3FYY - chains A and B; structure by X-ray diffraction, 1.80 A resolution.

Chain A (and B):
Name: Muconate cycloisomerase
Organism: Oceanobacillus iheyensis HTE831
Notes: chain B of this document is another copy of the same molecule, construct and numbering; everything in this record applies to it too
UniProtKB: Q8EMJ9 (Q8EMJ9_OCEIH); numbering as in UniProt (aligned over 1-391)
Amino-acid sequence (391 residues; row label = number of the first residue in the row):
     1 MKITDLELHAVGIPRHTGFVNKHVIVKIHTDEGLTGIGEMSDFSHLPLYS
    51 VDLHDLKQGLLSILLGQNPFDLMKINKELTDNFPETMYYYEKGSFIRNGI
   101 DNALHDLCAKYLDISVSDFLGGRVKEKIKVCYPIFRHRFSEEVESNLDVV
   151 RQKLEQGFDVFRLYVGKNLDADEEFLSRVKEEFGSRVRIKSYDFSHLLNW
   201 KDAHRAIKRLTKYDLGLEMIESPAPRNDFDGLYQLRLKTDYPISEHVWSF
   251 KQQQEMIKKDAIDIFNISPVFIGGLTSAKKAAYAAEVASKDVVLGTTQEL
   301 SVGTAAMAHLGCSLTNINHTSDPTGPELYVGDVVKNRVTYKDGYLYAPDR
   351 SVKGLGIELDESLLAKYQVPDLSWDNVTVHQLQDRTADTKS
Unresolved in the structure: 376-391
Ion coordination: Mg2+ site 1: Asp42, His45, Thr297; Mg2+ site 2: Asp193, Glu221, His246
Reported in the primary citation:
  - Mg2+ coordination: Asp42, His45, Asp193, Glu221, His246, Thr297
  - mutagenesis - Y90F: decreased catalytic activity

How chain A and chain B interact:
Pairs across the interface - 50 pairs, chain A then chain B:
  Leu46(A) with Asp81(B); Asn82(B)
  Pro47(A) with Asn82(B); Phe83(B), hydrophobic; Pro84(B)
  Leu48(A) with Asn82(B), hydrogen bond (backbone-backbone); Phe83(B)
  Tyr49(A) with Tyr49(B), hydrogen bond; Val51(B), hydrophobic; Phe83(B), hydrophobic; Glu91(B), hydrogen bond; Gly93(B); Ile96(B), hydrophobic
  Ser50(A) with Ser50(B); Val51(B); Asp52(B), hydrogen bond (backbone-backbone); Asp55(B), hydrogen bond
  Val51(A) with Tyr49(B), hydrophobic; Ser50(B)
  Asp52(A) with Ser50(B), hydrogen bond (backbone-backbone)
  Asp55(A) with Ser50(B), hydrogen bond; Ser373(B); Trp374(B), hydrogen bond (side chain-backbone)
  Asp81(A) with Leu46(B)
  Asn82(A) with Leu46(B); Pro47(B); Leu48(B), hydrogen bond (backbone-backbone)
  Phe83(A) with Leu48(B); Tyr49(B), hydrophobic
  Pro84(A) with Pro47(B); Tyr88(B)
  Thr86(A) with Thr86(B); Met87(B); Tyr88(B)
  Met87(A) with Thr86(B); Met87(B), hydrophobic; Asn227(B)
  Tyr88(A) with Pro84(B); Thr86(B)
  Glu91(A) with Tyr49(B), hydrogen bond
  Gly93(A) with Tyr49(B)
  Ile96(A) with Tyr49(B), hydrophobic
  Asn227(A) with Met87(B); Lys251(B)
  Asp230(A) with Lys258(B), salt bridge
  Lys251(A) with Asn227(B)
  Lys258(A) with Asp230(B), salt bridge
  Lys259(A) with Lys259(B)
  Ser373(A) with Asp55(B)
  Trp374(A) with Asp55(B), hydrogen bond (backbone-side chain)
Also at the interface, not in a pair above, chain A (31 interface residues in all): Leu56, Gly59, Glu85, Lys92, Arg226, Asp228
Also at the interface, not in a pair above, chain B (31 interface residues in all): Leu56, Gly59, Glu85, Lys92, Asp228, Glu255

Overview:
Chain A and chain B each contribute 31 residues to their interface; the contacts include 11 hydrogen bonds and
2 salt bridges. Polar contacts include Asp230(A)-Lys258(B), Tyr49(A)-Tyr49(B) and Tyr49(A)-Glu91(B). Asp42(A),
His45(A) and Thr297(A) coordinate Mg2+ site 1. The paper reports that Y90F of chain A reduces catalytic
activity; Mg2+ coordination by Asp42(A), His45(A) and Asp193(A) among others.
Chain A and chain B are both Muconate cycloisomerase (Oceanobacillus iheyensis HTE831); the structure, Crystal
structure of divergent enolase from Oceanobacillus iheyensis complexed with Mg, was determined by X-ray
diffraction, deposited together with 3HPF, 3ES7, 3ES8 and 2OQY.
